6KXO - chain A; structure by X-ray diffraction, 1.49 A resolution.

[Chain A]
Molecule: Beta-lactamase class B VIM-2
Source organism: Pseudomonas aeruginosa
UniProt: Q9K2N0 (Q9K2N0_PSEAI); numbering as in UniProt (aligned over 27-266)
Amino-acid sequence (240 residues; each row starts with the number of its first residue):
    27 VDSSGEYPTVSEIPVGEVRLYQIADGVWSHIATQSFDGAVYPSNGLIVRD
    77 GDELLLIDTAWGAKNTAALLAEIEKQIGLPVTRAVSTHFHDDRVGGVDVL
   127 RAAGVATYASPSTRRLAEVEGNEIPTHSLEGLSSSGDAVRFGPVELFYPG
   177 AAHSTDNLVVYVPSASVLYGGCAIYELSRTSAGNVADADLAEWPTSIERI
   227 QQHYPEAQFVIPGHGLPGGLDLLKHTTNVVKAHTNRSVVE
Unresolved in the structure: 27-31, 263-266
Metal / ion sites: Zn2+ site 1: His114, His116, His179 (together with NO9); Zn2+ site 2: Asp118, Cys198, His240 (together with NO9); Zn2+ site 3: His153, His251 (together with formate); Mg2+ site 1 near Pro169 (its only coordinating residue here); Mg2+ site 2 near His240 (its only coordinating residue here)
Ligand contacts:
  - NO9 (2,5-dimethyl-4-sulfamoyl-furan-3-carboxylic acid), molecule 1: Phe62, Tyr67, Trp87, Asn210
  - NO9, molecule 2: Tyr67, Trp87, His114, His116, Asp118, His179, Cys198, Arg205, Asn210, His240

[In short]
Bound to chain A: compound NO9. The Zn2+ site 1 is built by His114, His116 and His179. The Zn2+ site 2 is
built by Asp118, Cys198 and His240.
Chain A is Beta-lactamase class B VIM-2 (Pseudomonas aeruginosa); the structure, Crystal Structure Of VIM-2
Metallo-beta-lactamase In Complex With Inhibitor NO9, was determined by X-ray diffraction (same publication as
6KXI, 6KZL, 6KZN and 6LBL).
